Entry 8DPM (electron microscopy, 3.00 A resolution); this record covers chains G and H of the 15 polymer chains in the assembly.

# Chain G
Name: Glycoprotein GP2
Source organism: Ebola virus - Mayinga, Zaire, 1976
UniProtKB: A0A0E3H7K2 (A0A0E3H7K2_9MONO); residue numbers follow UniProt; this construct covers 502-637
Sequence (136 residues; row label = number of the first residue in the row):
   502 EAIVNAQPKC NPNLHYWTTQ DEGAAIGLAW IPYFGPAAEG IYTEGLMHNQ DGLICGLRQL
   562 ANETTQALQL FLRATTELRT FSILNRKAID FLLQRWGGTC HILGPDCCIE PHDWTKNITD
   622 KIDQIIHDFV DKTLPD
Unresolved in the structure: 502, 599-637
Disulfide bonds: Cys-511/Cys-556
Covalently attached groups: glycan linked to Asn-563

# Chain H
Name: Antibody 6D6 scFv
Source organism: Mus musculus
Notes: antibody fragment or engineered binder
Sequence (243 residues; row label = number of the first residue in the row):
     1 QVQLQQSGTE LVKPGASVKL SCKASGYTFT SYWMHWVKQR PGQGLEWIGE INPRNGRTDF
    61 SEKFKSKATL TVDTSSSTAF IQLSSLTSED SAVYYCARWG YYGSSDYWGQ GTALTVSSGT
   121 GGSGGGGSGG GGSGGGASDI VVTQSHKFMS TSVGDRVSIT CKASQDVSVA VAWYQQKTGQ
   181 SPKLLIYSAS YRITGVPDRF TGSGSGTDFT FTISSVQAED MAVYYCQQHY STPPWTFGGG
   241 TKL
Unresolved in the structure: 115-136
Disulfide bonds: Cys-22/Cys-96, Cys-161/Cys-226

# Chain G / chain H interface
Pairs across the interface (12):
  Ala-503(G) with Thr-28(H)
  Ile-504(G) with Thr-28(H)
  Val-505(G) with Gly-26(H); Tyr-27(H), hydrophobic; Thr-28(H), hydrogen bond (backbone-side chain)
  Asn-563(G) with Tyr-101(H), hydrogen bond (backbone-side chain)
  Glu-564(G) with Ser-31(H), hydrogen bond; Tyr-32(H); Tyr-101(H)
  Thr-566(G) with Tyr-101(H)
  Gln-567(G) with Tyr-101(H)
  Ala-568(G) with Arg-54(H)
Other interface residues (no listed pair), chain G (9 interface residues in all): Gln-560

# Overview
The interface between chain G and chain H involves 9 residues on one side and 7 on the other; the contacts
include 3 hydrogen bonds. Among the polar pairs are Val-505(G)/Thr-28(H), Asn-563(G)/Tyr-101(H) and
Glu-564(G)/Ser-31(H).
Here chain G is Glycoprotein GP2 (Ebola virus - Mayinga, Zaire, 1976) and chain H is Antibody 6D6 scFv (Mus
musculus). Entry 8DPM (Structure of EBOV GP lacking the mucin-like domain with 9.20.1A2 Fab and 6D6 scFv
bound) was determined by electron microscopy, deposited together with 8DPL.
